Entry 5MAP (X-ray diffraction, 1.49 A resolution); this record covers chains A and B.

== Chain A (and B) ==
Name: DtpA
From: Streptomyces lividans TK24
Notes: chain B of this document is another copy of the same molecule, construct and numbering; everything in this record applies to it too
Reference sequence: A0A076MAJ9 (A0A076MAJ9_STRLI); residues 69-444 here = UniProt positions 69-444
Chain sequence (376 residues; row label = number of the first residue in the row):
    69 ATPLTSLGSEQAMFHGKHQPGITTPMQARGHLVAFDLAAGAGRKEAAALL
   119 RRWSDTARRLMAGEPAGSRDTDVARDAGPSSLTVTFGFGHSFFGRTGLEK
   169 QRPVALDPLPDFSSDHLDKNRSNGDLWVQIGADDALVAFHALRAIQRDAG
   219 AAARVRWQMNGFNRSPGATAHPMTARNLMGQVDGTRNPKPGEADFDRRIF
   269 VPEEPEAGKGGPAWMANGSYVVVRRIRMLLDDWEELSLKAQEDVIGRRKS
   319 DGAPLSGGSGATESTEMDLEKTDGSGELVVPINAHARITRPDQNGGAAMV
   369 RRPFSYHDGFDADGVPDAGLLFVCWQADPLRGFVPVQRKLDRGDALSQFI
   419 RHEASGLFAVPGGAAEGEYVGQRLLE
Not modelled in the structure: 69, 272-279 (chain B: 273-279)
Bound ions: heme Fe: His353 (together with oxygen molecule)
Small-molecule neighbours:
  - heme (HEM): Asn245, Met247, Gln249, Val250, Asp251, Gly252, Thr253, Arg254, Ile294, Met296, Ile313, Arg315, His353, Ala354, Thr357, Arg358, Pro359, Met367, Arg369, Leu388, Phe390, Phe401, Val404, Gln405, Leu408, Leu414, Ile418, His420
  - oxygen molecule (OXY): Asp251, His353, Arg369, Leu388, Phe390
What the authors report for this chain:
  - binding site for oxygen molecule: Asp251, Arg369
  - heme coordination: His353
  - contacts within the chain: His353-Asp412

== How chain A and chain B interact ==
Residue-residue contacts (125; chain A residue first):
  Thr70(A) with Pro71(B); Leu72(B), hydrogen bond (backbone-backbone)
  Pro71(A) with Thr70(B); Leu72(B)
  Leu72(A) with Thr70(B), hydrogen bond (backbone-backbone); Pro71(B); Leu72(B); Ser74(B); Gly235(B)
  Thr73(A) with Gly235(B); Ala238(B)
  Ser74(A) with Leu72(B)
  Leu75(A) with Ser233(B); Pro234(B); Ala236(B)
  Gly76(A) with Gly235(B), hydrogen bond (backbone-backbone); Ala236(B)
  Arg97(A) with Arg97(B); Phe230(B)
  Arg137(A) with Glu302(B), hydrogen bond (side chain-backbone); Glu303(B); Leu304(B), hydrogen bond (side chain-backbone)
  Thr139(A) with Met247(B); Gly248(B); Glu302(B); Lys317(B), hydrogen bond (backbone-side chain)
  Asp140(A) with Arg244(B); Gly248(B); Lys317(B), salt bridge
  Val141(A) with Asn245(B); Leu246(B); Gly248(B)
  Arg143(A) with Arg232(B); Arg244(B), hydrogen bond (backbone-side chain); Ser318(B)
  Asp144(A) with Thr237(B); Met241(B); Arg244(B), salt bridge
  Ala145(A) with Ala236(B)
  Gly146(A) with Ala236(B), hydrogen bond (backbone-backbone)
  Asp201(A) with Ser233(B), hydrogen bond (backbone-side chain)
  Asp202(A) with Arg232(B); Ser233(B), hydrogen bond (side chain-backbone); Ala236(B)
  Ala203(A) with Phe230(B), hydrophobic; Asn231(B)
  Leu204(A) with Arg244(B); Leu246(B), hydrophobic
  Phe207(A) with Leu246(B), hydrophobic; His375(B)
  Leu210(A) with His375(B)
  Arg211(A) with Leu298(B); Asp299(B), salt bridge; Glu302(B), salt bridge; Pro384(B)
  Gln214(A) with Phe378(B); Gly382(B)
  Arg215(A) with Glu302(B), salt bridge; Glu303(B), salt bridge
  Arg222(A) with Ala380(B), hydrogen bond (side chain-backbone)
  Gln226(A) with His375(B), hydrogen bond; Gly377(B); Phe378(B)
  Asn228(A) with His375(B), hydrogen bond (side chain-backbone)
  Phe230(A) with Arg97(B); Ala203(B), hydrophobic
  Asn231(A) with Ala203(B)
  Arg232(A) with Arg143(B); Asp202(B)
  Ser233(A) with Leu75(B); Asp201(B), hydrogen bond (side chain-backbone); Asp202(B), hydrogen bond (backbone-side chain)
  Pro234(A) with Leu72(B); Leu75(B)
  Gly235(A) with Leu72(B); Thr73(B); Leu75(B); Gly76(B), hydrogen bond (backbone-backbone)
  Ala236(A) with Leu75(B); Gly76(B); Ala145(B); Gly146(B), hydrogen bond (backbone-backbone); Asp202(B)
  Thr237(A) with Thr73(B); Asp144(B)
  Ala238(A) with Thr73(B)
  Met241(A) with Asp144(B)
  Arg244(A) with Asp140(B); Arg143(B), hydrogen bond (side chain-backbone); Asp144(B), salt bridge; Leu204(B)
  Asn245(A) with Val141(B)
  Leu246(A) with Val141(B); Leu204(B), hydrophobic; Phe207(B), hydrophobic
  Met247(A) with Thr139(B)
  Gly248(A) with Thr139(B); Asp140(B); Val141(B)
  Leu298(A) with Arg211(B), hydrogen bond (backbone-side chain)
  Asp299(A) with Arg211(B), salt bridge; Arg215(B), salt bridge
  Glu302(A) with Thr139(B); Arg211(B), salt bridge; Arg215(B), salt bridge
  Glu303(A) with Arg215(B), salt bridge
  Leu304(A) with Arg137(B), hydrogen bond (backbone-side chain)
  Ser305(A) with Arg137(B)
  Leu306(A) with Arg137(B)
  Gln309(A) with Arg137(B), hydrogen bond
  Lys317(A) with Thr139(B), hydrogen bond (side chain-backbone); Asp140(B), salt bridge
  Ser318(A) with Arg143(B)
  His375(A) with Phe207(B); Leu210(B); Gln226(B), hydrogen bond; Asn228(B), hydrogen bond (backbone-side chain)
  Asp376(A) with Asn228(B)
  Gly377(A) with Gln226(B); Asn228(B)
  Phe378(A) with Gln214(B); Gln226(B)
  Ala380(A) with Arg222(B), hydrogen bond (backbone-side chain)
  Gly382(A) with Gln214(B)
  Pro384(A) with Arg211(B)
Other interface residues (no listed pair), chain A (63 interface residues in all): Ser148, Val223, Ala386
Other interface residues (no listed pair), chain B (61 interface residues in all): His99, Ser148, Val223, Asp376, Ala386

== Overview ==
Chain A and chain B form an interface of 63 and 61 residues respectively; the contacts include 25 hydrogen
bonds and 13 salt bridges. Polar contacts include Asp140(A)-Lys317(B), Asp144(A)-Arg244(B) and
Arg211(A)-Asp299(B). Chain A binds heme and oxygen molecule. The paper reports a binding site for oxygen
molecule at Asp251(A) and Arg369(A); heme coordination by His353(A).
Chain A and chain B are both DtpA (Streptomyces lividans TK24); the structure, X-ray generated oxyferrous
complex of DtpA from Streptomyces lividans, was determined by X-ray diffraction, deposited together with 5MJH.
